4RO9 - chain A; structure by X-ray diffraction, 2.00 A resolution.

== Chain A ==
Protein: Serpin 2
Source organism: Anopheles gambiae
Reference sequence: Q005N3 (Q005N3_ANOGA); numbering as in UniProt (aligned over 22-409)
Chain sequence (397 residues; each row starts with the number of its first residue):
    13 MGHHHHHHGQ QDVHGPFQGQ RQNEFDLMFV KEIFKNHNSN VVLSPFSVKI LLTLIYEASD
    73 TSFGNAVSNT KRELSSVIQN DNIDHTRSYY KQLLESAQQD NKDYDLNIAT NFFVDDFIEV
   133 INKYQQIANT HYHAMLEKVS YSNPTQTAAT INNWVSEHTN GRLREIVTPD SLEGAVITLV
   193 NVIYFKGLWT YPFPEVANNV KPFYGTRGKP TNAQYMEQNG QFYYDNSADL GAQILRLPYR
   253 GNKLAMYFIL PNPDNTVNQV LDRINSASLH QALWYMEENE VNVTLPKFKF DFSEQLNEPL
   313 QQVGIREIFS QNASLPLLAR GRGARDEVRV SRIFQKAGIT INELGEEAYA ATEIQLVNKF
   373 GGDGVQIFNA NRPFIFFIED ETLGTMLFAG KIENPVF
Not modelled in the structure: 13-25, 73-79, 219-221, 334-338, 361-376
Differences from the reference sequence: expression tag (13-21); engineered mutation Glu-358 (Ser in Q005N3)
From the paper describing this entry:
  - conformationally variable residues (loop rearrangement, order/disorder transition): Leu-356 to Ala-360, Tyr-361 to Gly-376
  - contacts within the chain: Lys-114/Glu-358 (hydrogen bond), Arg-252/Glu-358 (hydrogen bond), Lys-47/Glu-358 (hydrogen bond)
  - mutagenesis - S358E (Tm 52.9 degC): decreased stability

== In short ==
The paper reports that S358E reduces stability; conformational variability at Leu-356 and Tyr-361.
Chain A is Serpin 2 (Anopheles gambiae); the structure, 2.0A resolution structure of SRPN2 (S358E) from
Anopheles gambiae, was determined by X-ray diffraction (same publication as 4ROA and 4RSQ).
